Entry 6RED (electron microscopy, 3.00 A resolution); this record covers chains D and E of the 20 polymer chains in the assembly.

Chain D (and E):
Protein: Mitochondrial ATP synthase subunit c
Source organism: Polytomella sp. Pringsheim 198.80
Notes: chain E of this document is another copy of the same molecule, construct and numbering; everything in this record applies to it too
Reference sequence: D7P7X5 (D7P7X5_9CHLO); residue numbers follow UniProt; this construct covers 1-127
Amino-acid sequence (127 residues; row label = number of the first residue in the row):
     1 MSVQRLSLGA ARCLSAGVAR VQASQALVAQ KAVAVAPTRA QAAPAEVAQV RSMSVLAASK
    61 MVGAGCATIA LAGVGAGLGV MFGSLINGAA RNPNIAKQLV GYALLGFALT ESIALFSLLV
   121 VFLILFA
Unresolved in the structure: 1-53

How chain D and chain E interact:
Pairs across the interface (76; chain D residue first):
  Ser54(D) with Val55(E); Leu56(E)
  Ala57(D) with Leu56(E), hydrophobic
  Ala58(D) with Val55(E); Leu56(E), hydrophobic; Ser59(E), hydrogen bond (backbone-side chain)
  Met61(D) with Ser59(E); Lys60(E); Gly63(E); Ile124(E)
  Val62(D) with Ser59(E); Val62(E), hydrophobic
  Ala64(D) with Ile124(E), hydrophobic
  Gly65(D) with Gly63(E); Cys66(E); Ala67(E), hydrogen bond (backbone-backbone); Ile124(E)
  Thr68(D) with Ala67(E); Ala70(E); Val120(E)
  Ile69(D) with Cys66(E)
  Leu71(D) with Ala70(E), hydrophobic; Val74(E); Ile113(E), hydrophobic; Phe116(E), hydrophobic; Ser117(E)
  Ala72(D) with Ala70(E); Gly73(E)
  Val74(D) with Ile113(E), hydrophobic
  Gly75(D) with Gly73(E); Val74(E); Gly77(E); Thr110(E); Ile113(E)
  Ala76(D) with Gly73(E), hydrogen bond (backbone-backbone); Gly77(E)
  Leu78(D) with Leu109(E); Ile113(E), hydrophobic
  Gly79(D) with Gly77(E); Val80(E); Met81(E)
  Val80(D) with Val80(E), hydrophobic
  Phe82(D) with Met81(E), hydrophobic; Gly106(E); Leu109(E), hydrophobic; Thr110(E)
  Gly83(D) with Met81(E); Ser84(E)
  Ile86(D) with Met81(E); Ser84(E); Leu85(E), hydrophobic; Leu99(E); Tyr102(E), hydrophobic; Ala103(E), hydrophobic
  Asn87(D) with Ser84(E); Asn87(E), hydrogen bond; Gly88(E)
  Ala89(D) with Ile95(E); Tyr102(E), hydrophobic
  Ala90(D) with Gly88(E); Asn92(E), hydrogen bond (backbone-side chain); Ile95(E), hydrophobic; Leu99(E)
  Pro93(D) with Asn92(E); Ile95(E), hydrophobic
  Ala96(D) with Gln98(E); Tyr102(E)
  Val100(D) with Tyr102(E), hydrophobic
  Phe107(D) with Leu109(E)
  Glu111(D) with Ile113(E); Phe116(E)
  Leu118(D) with Val120(E), hydrophobic
  Val121(D) with Val120(E), hydrophobic
  Phe122(D) with Leu123(E), hydrophobic
  Leu125(D) with Leu123(E), hydrophobic
  Phe126(D) with Leu123(E), hydrophobic
Interface residues without a listed pair, chain D (38 interface residues in all): Ser59, Cys66, Leu85, Leu104, Leu115
Interface residues without a listed pair, chain E (37 interface residues in all): Ile69, Leu105, Ser112, Ala127

Summary:
The interface between chain D and chain E involves 38 residues on one side and 37 on the other, with 5
hydrogen bonds. Polar contacts include Ala58(D)-Ser59(E), Asn87(D)-Asn87(E) and Ala90(D)-Asn92(E).
Chain D and chain E are both Mitochondrial ATP synthase subunit c (Polytomella sp. Pringsheim 198.80); the
structure, Cryo-EM structure of Polytomella F-ATP synthase, Rotary substate 3A, focussed refinement of F1 head
and rotor, was determined by electron microscopy, deposited together with 6RD4, 6RD5, 6RD6, 6RD7, 6RD8, 6RD9
and 46 further entries.
